Entry 4C9S (X-ray diffraction, 1.80 A resolution); this record covers chains B and E of the 6 polymer chains in the assembly.

[Chain B (and E)]
Name: Chalcone isomerase
From: Eubacterium ramulus
Notes: EC 5.5.1.6; chain E of this document is another copy of the same molecule, construct and numbering; everything in this record applies to it too
Sequence (282 residues; numbered 1 to 282; the number before each row is that of its first residue):
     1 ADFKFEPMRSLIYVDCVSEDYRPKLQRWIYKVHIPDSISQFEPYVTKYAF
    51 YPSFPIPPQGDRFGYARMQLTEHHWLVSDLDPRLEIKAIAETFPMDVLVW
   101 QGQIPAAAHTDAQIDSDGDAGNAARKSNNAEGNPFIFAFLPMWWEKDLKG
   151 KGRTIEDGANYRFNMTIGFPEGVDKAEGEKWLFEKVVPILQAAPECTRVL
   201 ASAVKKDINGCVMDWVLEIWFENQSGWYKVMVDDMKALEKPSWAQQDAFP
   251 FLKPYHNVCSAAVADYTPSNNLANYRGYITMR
Not modelled in the structure: 110-129 (chain E: 109-130)

[Interface between chain B and chain E]
Contacting residue pairs - 26 pairs, chain B then chain E:
  P35(B) with I279(E)
  I38(B) with I279(E), hydrophobic
  S39(B) with I279(E); T280(E), hydrogen bond (side chain-backbone); R282(E)
  Q40(B) with R282(E), hydrogen bond (backbone-side chain)
  P43(B) with R282(E)
  Y44(B) with R282(E)
  A88(B) with R282(E)
  L272(B) with R276(E), hydrogen bond (backbone-side chain)
  A273(B) with R276(E)
  Y275(B) with R276(E)
  R276(B) with L272(E), hydrogen bond (side chain-backbone); A273(E); Y275(E), hydrogen bond (side chain-backbone); R276(E)
  G277(B) with G277(E)
  I279(B) with P35(E); I38(E), hydrophobic; S39(E)
  T280(B) with S39(E), hydrogen bond (backbone-side chain)
  R282(B) with S39(E); Q40(E), hydrogen bond (side chain-backbone); P43(E); Y44(E); A88(E)
Other interface residues (no listed pair), chain B (19 interface residues in all): E42, I89, Y278, M281
Other interface residues (no listed pair), chain E (19 interface residues in all): E42, I89, Y278, M281

[Overview]
Chain B and chain E each contribute 19 residues to their interface, with 7 hydrogen bonds. Polar pairs include
S39(B)-T280(E), Q40(B)-R282(E) and L272(B)-R276(E).
Chain B and chain E are both Chalcone isomerase (Eubacterium ramulus); the structure, BACTERIAL CHALCONE
ISOMERASE IN open CONFORMATION FROM EUBACTERIUM RAMULUS AT 1.8 A RESOLUTION, was determined by X-ray
diffraction together with 4D06 and 4C9T from the same study.
